PDB entry 6FJ2 | X-ray diffraction, 1.43 A resolution | chain A

[Chain A]
Molecule: Thermolysin
Source organism: Bacillus thermoproteolyticus
Notes: EC 3.4.24.27
UniProt: P00800 (THER_BACTH); residues 1-316 here correspond to UniProt positions 233-548 (UniProt number = residue number + 232)
Amino-acid sequence (316 residues; each row starts with the number of its first residue):
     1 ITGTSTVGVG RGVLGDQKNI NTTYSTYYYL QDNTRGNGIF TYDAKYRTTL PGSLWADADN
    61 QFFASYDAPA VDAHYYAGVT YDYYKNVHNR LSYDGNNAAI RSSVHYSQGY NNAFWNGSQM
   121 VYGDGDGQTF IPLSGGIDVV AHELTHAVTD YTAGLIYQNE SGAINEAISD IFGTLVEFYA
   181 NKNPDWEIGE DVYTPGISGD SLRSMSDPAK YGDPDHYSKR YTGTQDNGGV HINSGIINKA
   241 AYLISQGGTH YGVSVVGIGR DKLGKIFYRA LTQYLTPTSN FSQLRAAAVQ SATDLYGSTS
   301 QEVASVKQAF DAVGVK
Metal / ion sites: Ca2+ site 1: D57, D59, Q61; Ca2+ site 2: D138, E177, D185, E187, E190; Zn2+: H142, H146, E166; Ca2+ site 3: E177, N183, D185, E190; Ca2+ site 4: Y193, T194, I197, D200
Ligand contacts:
  - lysine / valine: N111, N112, A113, F130, L133, V139, H142, E143, E166, I188, L202, R203, D226, H231
  - trimethylamine oxide (TMO), molecule 1: R11, F63, A64, S65
  - trimethylamine oxide (TMO), molecule 2: Y93, W115, G117, S118, Y151
  - trimethylamine oxide (TMO), molecule 3: W186, S206, Y242, Q246
  - trimethylamine oxide (TMO), molecule 4: R285, V289, K307
UniProt features mapped onto this chain:
  - active site: E143, H231 (Proton donor)
  - binding site (Ca(2+)): D57, D59, Q61, D138, E177, N183, D185, E187, E190, Y193, T194, I197, D200
  - binding site (Zn(2+)): H142, H146, E166

[In short]
Chain A binds 4 copies of trimethylamine oxide and lysine / valine. D57, D59 and Q61 coordinate Ca2+ site 1.
From UniProt: active-site residues E143 and H231, 13 Ca2+-binding residues and 3 Zn2+-binding residues.
Chain A is Thermolysin (Bacillus thermoproteolyticus); the structure, Structure of Thermolysin solved from SAD
data collected at the peak of the Zn absorption edge ..., was determined by X-ray diffraction together with
6FID, 6FJ4, 6FJ6, 6FJ8 and 6FJ9 from the same study.
